Entry 9DZ2 (electron microscopy, 3.31 A resolution); this record covers chains I and F of the 8 polymer chains in the assembly.

# Chain I
Name: Envelope glycoprotein
Source organism: Sudan ebolavirus
Reference sequence: Q7T9D9 (VGP_EBOSU); residue numbers follow UniProt; this construct covers 1-195
Amino-acid sequence (195 residues; each row starts with the number of its first residue):
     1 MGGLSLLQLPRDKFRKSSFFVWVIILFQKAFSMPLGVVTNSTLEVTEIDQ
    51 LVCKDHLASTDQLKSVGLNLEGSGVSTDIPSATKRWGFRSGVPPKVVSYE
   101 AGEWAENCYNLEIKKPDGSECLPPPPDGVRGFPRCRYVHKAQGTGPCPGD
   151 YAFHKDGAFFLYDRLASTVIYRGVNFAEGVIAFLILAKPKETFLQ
Not modelled in the structure: 1-31, 189-195
Disulfide bonds: C108-C135, C121-C147
UniProt features mapped onto this chain:
  - site (Involved in receptor recognition and/or post-binding events): L57, L63, F88, K95, I170
  - glycosylation: N40 (N-linked (GlcNAc...) asparagine)
What the authors report for this chain:
  - mutagenesis - A141V/Q142S/P148A: decreased binding to NPC intracellular cholesterol transporter 1

# Chain F
Name: Shed GP
Source organism: Sudan ebolavirus
Reference sequence: Q7T9D9 (VGP_EBOSU); numbering as in UniProt (aligned over 509-637)
Amino-acid sequence (165 residues; each row starts with the number of its first residue):
   509 GKCNPNLHYWTAQEQHNAAGIAWIPYFGPGAEGIYTEGLMHNQNALVCGL
   559 RQLANETTQALQLFLRATTELRTYTILNRKAIDFLLRRWGGTCRILGPDC
   609 CIEPHDWTKNITDKINQIIHDFIDNPLPNGSGYIPEAPRDGQAYVRKDGE
   659 WVLLSTFLGHHHHHH
Not modelled in the structure: 509, 615-673
Differences from the reference sequence: expression tag (638-673)
Disulfide bonds: C511-C556, C601-C608
UniProt features mapped onto this chain:
  - region: H524 to A539 (Fusion peptide)
  - site: N637 (Cleavage)
  - glycosylation (N-linked (GlcNAc...) asparagine): N563, N618

# How chain I and chain F interact
Residue-residue contacts (18; chain I residue first):
  S32(I) - H524(F)
  G87(I) - Y534(F)
  F88(I) - Y534(F)
  R89(I) - P533(F)
  R89(I) - Y534(F)  hydrogen bond (side chain-backbone)
  R89(I) - F535(F)
  R89(I) - G536(F)  hydrogen bond (side chain-backbone)
  G91(I) - G538(F)
  G91(I) - A539(F)  hydrogen bond (backbone-backbone)
  V92(I) - P533(F)
  V92(I) - P537(F)
  F153(I) - P533(F)
  F153(I) - Y534(F)  hydrophobic
  H154(I) - I532(F)
  H154(I) - Y534(F)
  K155(I) - Y534(F)
  D156(I) - W531(F)
  G157(I) - W531(F)
Interface residues without a listed pair, chain I (12 interface residues in all): T168

# Summary
Chain I and chain F form an interface of 12 and 10 residues respectively; the contacts include 3 hydrogen
bonds. Among the polar pairs are R89(I)-Y534(F), R89(I)-G536(F) and G91(I)-A539(F). From the paper:
A141V/Q142S/P148A of chain I reduce binding to NPC intracellular cholesterol transporter 1.
Chain I is Envelope glycoprotein and chain F is Shed GP, both from Sudan ebolavirus; the structure, Cryo-EM
structure of Sudan ebolavirus glycoprotein complexed with hNPC1-C, was determined by electron microscopy.
